8D88 - chains A and B; structure by X-ray diffraction, 1.41 A resolution.

== Chain A (and B) ==
Protein: D-ornithine/D-lysine decarboxylase
From: Salmonella enterica subsp. enterica serovar Typhimurium
Notes: EC 4.1.1.116; chain B of this document is another copy of the same molecule, construct and numbering; everything in this record applies to it too
UniProt: Q8ZNC4 (DOKDC_SALTY); residue numbers follow UniProt; this construct covers 1-465
Amino-acid sequence (478 residues; numbered 1 to 489; 11 numbers in that range are skipped by the numbering (no residue carries them; nothing is unmodelled there); the number before each row is that of its first residue):
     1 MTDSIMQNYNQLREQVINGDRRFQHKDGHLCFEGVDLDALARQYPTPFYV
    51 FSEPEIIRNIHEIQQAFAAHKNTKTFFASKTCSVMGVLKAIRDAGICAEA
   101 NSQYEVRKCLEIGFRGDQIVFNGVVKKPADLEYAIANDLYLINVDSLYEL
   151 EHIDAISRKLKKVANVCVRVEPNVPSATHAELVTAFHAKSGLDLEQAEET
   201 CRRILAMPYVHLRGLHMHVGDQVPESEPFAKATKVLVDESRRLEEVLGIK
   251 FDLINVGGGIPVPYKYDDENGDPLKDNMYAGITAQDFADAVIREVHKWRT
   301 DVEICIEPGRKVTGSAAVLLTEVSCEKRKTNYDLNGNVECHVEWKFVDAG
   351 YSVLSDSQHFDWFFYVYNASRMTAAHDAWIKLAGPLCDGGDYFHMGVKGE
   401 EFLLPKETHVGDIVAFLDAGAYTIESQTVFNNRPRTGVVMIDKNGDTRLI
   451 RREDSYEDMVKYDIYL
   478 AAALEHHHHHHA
Not modelled in the structure: 176-181, 479-489
Sequence notes: engineered mutation Phe430 (Tyr in Q8ZNC4); expression tag (466, 478-489)
Swiss-Prot annotation at these positions:
  - active site: Cys387 (Proton donor)
  - binding site (pyridoxal 5'-phosphate): Gly259, Glu307 to Arg310, Tyr422
  - modified residue: Lys80 (N6-(pyridoxal phosphate)lysine)
Covalently attached groups: compound R1O linked to Lys80
Metal / ion sites: Na+ site 1: Thr46, Glu322; Na+ site 2: Ile204, Leu205, Met207, Val210
Small-molecule neighbours:
  - pentane-1,5-diamine (N2P): Gln358, His359, Phe360, Asp361, His394
  - R1O (N~2~-({3-hydroxy-2-methyl-5-[(phosphonooxy)methyl]pyridin-4-yl}methyl)-D-lysine), molecule 1: Ala78, Thr81, Glu99, Asn101, Asn122, Arg169, His216, His218, Gly220, Asp221, Gln222, Gly258, Gly259, Ile260, Glu307, Pro308, Gly309, Arg310, Asp356, Tyr422
  - R1O, molecule 2: Tyr351, Cys387, Asp388, Gly389, Phe430

== Chain A / chain B interface ==
Pairs across the interface (189; chain A residue first):
  Thr46(A) - Lys127(B)
  Lys80(A) - Cys387(B)  hydrogen bond (side chain-backbone)
  Lys80(A) - Phe430(B)
  Lys80(A) - Asn431(B)
  Ser83(A) - Asn432(B)  hydrogen bond
  Val84(A) - Asp463(B)
  Met85(A) - Asp463(B)  hydrogen bond (backbone-side chain)
  Met85(A) - Tyr465(B)  hydrophobic
  Lys89(A) - Leu466(B)
  Asn101(A) - Cys387(B)  hydrogen bond
  Asn101(A) - Asn431(B)
  Ser102(A) - Asn431(B)  hydrogen bond (side chain-backbone)
  Ser102(A) - Asn432(B)  hydrogen bond (side chain-backbone)
  Tyr104(A) - Asn432(B)
  Tyr104(A) - Tyr456(B)
  Tyr104(A) - Met459(B)  hydrophobic
  Glu105(A) - Asn431(B)
  Glu105(A) - Asn432(B)  hydrogen bond
  Arg107(A) - Tyr456(B)
  Arg107(A) - Glu457(B)  salt bridge
  Lys108(A) - Asn432(B)  hydrogen bond
  Lys108(A) - Tyr456(B)
  Lys108(A) - Val460(B)
  Glu111(A) - Tyr456(B)  hydrogen bond
  Glu111(A) - Tyr465(B)  hydrogen bond
  Glu111(A) - Ala478(B)
  Asn122(A) - Cys387(B)  hydrogen bond (backbone-side chain)
  Gly123(A) - Cys387(B)
  Val124(A) - Cys325(B)
  Val124(A) - Phe346(B)  hydrophobic
  Val124(A) - Gly384(B)
  Val124(A) - Pro385(B)  hydrophobic
  Val125(A) - Ser324(B)
  Val125(A) - Phe346(B)  hydrophobic
  Val125(A) - Pro385(B)  hydrophobic
  Lys127(A) - Thr46(B)
  Lys127(A) - Ser324(B)
  Lys127(A) - Asp348(B)  salt bridge
  Asp145(A) - Lys327(B)  salt bridge
  Ser146(A) - Cys325(B)  hydrogen bond
  Ser146(A) - Lys327(B)
  Tyr148(A) - Cys325(B)  hydrophobic
  Tyr148(A) - Glu326(B)
  Tyr148(A) - Val410(B)
  Asn173(A) - Asn331(B)
  Val183(A) - Asn331(B)
  Ala185(A) - Lys329(B)
  Ala185(A) - Asn331(B)  hydrogen bond (backbone-side chain)
  Ala185(A) - Val342(B)
  Ala185(A) - Trp344(B)  hydrogen bond (backbone-side chain)
  Phe186(A) - Asn331(B)
  Phe186(A) - Cys340(B)  hydrophobic
  Phe186(A) - Val342(B)  hydrophobic
  Phe186(A) - Trp344(B)
  Phe186(A) - Lys381(B)  hydrogen bond (backbone-side chain)
  His187(A) - Tyr392(B)
  Ala188(A) - Lys329(B)  hydrogen bond (backbone-side chain)
  Lys189(A) - Lys327(B)  hydrogen bond (backbone-side chain)
  Lys189(A) - Trp344(B)
  Lys189(A) - Phe346(B)
  Lys189(A) - Ala383(B)
  Lys189(A) - Gly384(B)  hydrogen bond (side chain-backbone)
  Lys189(A) - Leu386(B)  hydrogen bond (side chain-backbone)
  Lys189(A) - Asp388(B)
  Lys189(A) - Asp391(B)  salt bridge
  Ser190(A) - Lys327(B)
  Ser190(A) - Lys329(B)  hydrogen bond (backbone-side chain)
  Gly191(A) - Lys327(B)  hydrogen bond (backbone-side chain)
  Gly191(A) - Lys329(B)
  Asp193(A) - Lys329(B)
  Asp193(A) - Thr330(B)  hydrogen bond (side chain-backbone)
  Glu195(A) - Tyr332(B)
  Gln196(A) - Arg328(B)
  Ser324(A) - Val125(B)
  Ser324(A) - Lys127(B)
  Cys325(A) - Val124(B)
  Cys325(A) - Ser146(B)  hydrogen bond
  Lys327(A) - Asp145(B)  salt bridge
  Lys327(A) - Ser146(B)
  Lys327(A) - Lys189(B)  hydrogen bond (side chain-backbone)
  Lys327(A) - Ser190(B)
  Lys327(A) - Gly191(B)  hydrogen bond (side chain-backbone)
  Lys329(A) - Ala185(B)
  Lys329(A) - Ala188(B)  hydrogen bond (side chain-backbone)
  Lys329(A) - Ser190(B)  hydrogen bond (side chain-backbone)
  Lys329(A) - Gly191(B)
  Lys329(A) - Asp193(B)
  Thr330(A) - Asp193(B)  hydrogen bond (backbone-side chain)
  Asn331(A) - Asn173(B)  hydrogen bond
  Asn331(A) - Val183(B)
  Asn331(A) - Thr184(B)
  Asn331(A) - Ala185(B)  hydrogen bond (side chain-backbone)
  Asn331(A) - Phe186(B)
  Tyr332(A) - Glu195(B)
  Cys340(A) - Phe186(B)  hydrophobic
  Val342(A) - Ala185(B)
  Val342(A) - Phe186(B)  hydrophobic
  Trp344(A) - Ala185(B)  hydrogen bond (side chain-backbone)
  Trp344(A) - Phe186(B)
  Trp344(A) - Lys189(B)
  Phe346(A) - Val124(B)  hydrophobic
  Phe346(A) - Val125(B)  hydrophobic
  Phe346(A) - Lys189(B)
  Asp348(A) - Lys127(B)  salt bridge
  His359(A) - His359(B)
  Phe360(A) - His359(B)
  Lys381(A) - Phe186(B)  hydrogen bond (side chain-backbone)
  Ala383(A) - Lys189(B)
  Gly384(A) - Val124(B)
  Gly384(A) - Lys189(B)  hydrogen bond (backbone-side chain)
  Pro385(A) - Val124(B)  hydrophobic
  Pro385(A) - Val125(B)  hydrophobic
  Leu386(A) - Lys189(B)  hydrogen bond (backbone-side chain)
  Cys387(A) - Lys80(B)  hydrogen bond (backbone-side chain)
  Cys387(A) - Asn101(B)  hydrogen bond
  Cys387(A) - Asn122(B)  hydrogen bond (side chain-backbone)
  Cys387(A) - Gly123(B)
  Asp388(A) - Lys189(B)  hydrogen bond (backbone-side chain)
  Asp391(A) - Lys189(B)  salt bridge
  Tyr392(A) - His187(B)
  Val410(A) - Tyr148(B)
  Tyr422(A) - Phe430(B)  hydrophobic
  Glu425(A) - Thr428(B)
  Glu425(A) - Val429(B)  hydrogen bond (backbone-backbone)
  Glu425(A) - Phe430(B)  hydrogen bond (backbone-backbone)
  Glu425(A) - Asn432(B)
  Ser426(A) - Thr428(B)
  Gln427(A) - Gln427(B)
  Gln427(A) - Thr428(B)
  Thr428(A) - Glu425(B)
  Thr428(A) - Ser426(B)
  Thr428(A) - Gln427(B)
  Thr428(A) - Thr428(B)
  Val429(A) - Glu425(B)  hydrogen bond (backbone-backbone)
  Val429(A) - Arg435(B)
  Phe430(A) - Lys80(B)
  Phe430(A) - Tyr422(B)  hydrophobic
  Phe430(A) - Glu425(B)  hydrogen bond (backbone-backbone)
  Asn431(A) - Lys80(B)
  Asn431(A) - Asn101(B)
  Asn431(A) - Ser102(B)  hydrogen bond (backbone-side chain)
  Asn431(A) - Glu105(B)
  Asn432(A) - Ser83(B)  hydrogen bond
  Asn432(A) - Ser102(B)  hydrogen bond (backbone-side chain)
  Asn432(A) - Tyr104(B)
  Asn432(A) - Glu105(B)  hydrogen bond
  Asn432(A) - Lys108(B)  hydrogen bond
  Asn432(A) - Glu425(B)
  Arg435(A) - Val429(B)
  Arg435(A) - Arg435(B)
  Arg435(A) - Tyr462(B)  hydrogen bond
  Leu449(A) - Ile464(B)
  Ile450(A) - Asp463(B)
  Ile450(A) - Ile464(B)  hydrogen bond (backbone-backbone)
  Arg451(A) - Tyr462(B)
  Arg451(A) - Asp463(B)
  Arg451(A) - Ile464(B)
  Arg452(A) - Lys461(B)  hydrogen bond (side chain-backbone)
  Arg452(A) - Tyr462(B)  hydrogen bond (backbone-backbone)
  Arg452(A) - Ile464(B)
  Asp454(A) - Tyr462(B)
  Tyr456(A) - Tyr104(B)
  Tyr456(A) - Arg107(B)
  Tyr456(A) - Lys108(B)
  Tyr456(A) - Glu111(B)  hydrogen bond
  Glu457(A) - Arg107(B)  salt bridge
  Asp458(A) - Tyr462(B)
  Met459(A) - Tyr104(B)  hydrophobic
  Met459(A) - Lys108(B)
  Val460(A) - Lys108(B)
  Lys461(A) - Arg452(B)  hydrogen bond (backbone-side chain)
  Lys461(A) - Lys461(B)
  Lys461(A) - Tyr462(B)
  Tyr462(A) - Arg435(B)  hydrogen bond
  Tyr462(A) - Arg451(B)
  Tyr462(A) - Arg452(B)  hydrogen bond (backbone-backbone)
  Tyr462(A) - Asp454(B)
  Tyr462(A) - Asp458(B)
  Tyr462(A) - Lys461(B)  hydrogen bond
  Tyr462(A) - Tyr462(B)  hydrogen bond
  Asp463(A) - Val84(B)
  Asp463(A) - Met85(B)  hydrogen bond (side chain-backbone)
  Asp463(A) - Ile450(B)
  Asp463(A) - Arg451(B)
  Ile464(A) - Leu449(B)
  Ile464(A) - Ile450(B)  hydrogen bond (backbone-backbone)
  Tyr465(A) - Met85(B)  hydrophobic
  Tyr465(A) - Glu111(B)  hydrogen bond
  Tyr465(A) - Ile112(B)  hydrophobic
Interface residues without a listed pair, chain A (98 interface residues in all): Glu99, Ile112, Glu149, Glu171, Thr184, Glu326, Arg328, Val347, Tyr351, Gln358, Gly389, Glu400, Arg433, Pro434, Ser455, Ala478
Interface residues without a listed pair, chain B (98 interface residues in all): Glu99, Glu149, Glu171, Gln196, Val347, Tyr351, Gln358, Phe360, Gly389, Glu400, Arg433, Pro434, Ser455

== Overview ==
The chain A/chain B interface involves 98 residues from each chain; the contacts include 60 hydrogen bonds and
8 salt bridges. Polar pairs include Arg107(A)-Glu457(B), Lys127(A)-Asp348(B) and Asp145(A)-Lys327(B). Chain A
binds pentane-1,5-diamine and compound R1O. Compound R1O is covalently linked to Lys80(A).
Chain A and chain B are both D-ornithine/D-lysine decarboxylase (Salmonella enterica subsp. enterica serovar
Typhimurium); the structure, Structure of Y430F D-ornithine/D-lysine decarboxylase complex with D-lysine, was
determined by X-ray diffraction (same publication as 8D2Y, 8D4I, 8D5D and 8D5R).
